8FNQ - chains A and G of the 12 polymer chains in the assembly; structure by electron microscopy, 2.80 A resolution.

Chain A (and G):
Protein: Lamina-associated polypeptide 2, isoform alpha, Integrase chimera
Organism: Homo sapiens
Notes: EC 2.7.7.-, 3.1.-.-; chain G of this document is another copy of the same molecule, construct and numbering; everything in this record applies to it too
UniProt: chimeric construct of P42166, P12497: residues -53 to -3 from P42166 (LAP2A_HUMAN) positions 50-100 (UniProt number = residue number + 103); residues 1-288 from P12497 positions 1148-1435 (UniProt number = residue number + 1147)
Amino-acid sequence (364 residues; numbered -75 to 288; the number before each row is that of its first residue; numbers below 1 keep their minus sign (Gly-75 is residue -75)):
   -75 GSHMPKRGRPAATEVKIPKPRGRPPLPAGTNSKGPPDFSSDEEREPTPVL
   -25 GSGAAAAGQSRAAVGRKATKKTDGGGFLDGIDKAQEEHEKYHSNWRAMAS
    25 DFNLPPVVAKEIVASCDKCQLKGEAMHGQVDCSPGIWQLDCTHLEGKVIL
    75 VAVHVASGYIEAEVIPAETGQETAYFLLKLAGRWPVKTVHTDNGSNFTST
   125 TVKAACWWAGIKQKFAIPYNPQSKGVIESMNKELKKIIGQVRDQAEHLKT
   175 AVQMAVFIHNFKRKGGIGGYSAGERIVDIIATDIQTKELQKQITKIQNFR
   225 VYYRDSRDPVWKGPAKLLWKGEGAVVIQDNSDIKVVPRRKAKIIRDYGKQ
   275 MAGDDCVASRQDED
Unresolved in the structure: -75 to 0, 229-235, 269-288
Sequence notes: expression tag (-75 to -54); conflict Gln-17 (Arg86 in P42166); linker (-2 to 0); engineered mutation Lys138 (Glu1285 in P12497), Ala140 (Gly1287 in P12497), Lys148 (Gln1295 in P12497)
Bound ions: Zn2+: His12, His16, Cys40, Cys43; Mg2+ site 1: Asp64, Asp116 (together with OZ1); Mg2+ site 2: Asp64, Glu152 (together with OZ1)
Residues lining bound ligands: OZ1 (4-amino-N-[(2,4-difluorophenyl)methyl]-1-hydroxy-6-(6-hydroxyhexyl)-2-oxo-1,2-dihydro-1,8-naphthyridine-3-carboxamide): Asp64, Cys65, Asp116, Asn117, Gly118, Pro142, Tyr143, Pro145, Gln146, Lys148, Glu152
UniProt features mapped onto this chain:
  - modified residue: Thr-46 (Phosphothreonine), Ser-44 (Phosphoserine), Ser-37 (Phosphoserine), Ser-36 (Phosphoserine), Thr-29 (Phosphothreonine), Ser-24 (Phosphoserine), Arg-15 (Omega-N-methylarginine)
  - zinc finger: Asp3 to Gln44 (Integrase-type)
  - DNA-binding region: Phe223 to Asp270 (Integrase-type)
  - binding site (Zn(2+)): His12, His16, Cys40, Cys43
  - binding site (Mg(2+)): Asp64, Asp116, Glu152
What the authors report for this chain:
  - binding site for OZ1: Asn117, Gly118, Pro142, Tyr143
  - conformationally variable residues: Tyr143
  - catalytic residues: Glu152 (citing earlier work)
  - mutagenesis - G140A (3- to 5-fold), Q148K (5- to 10-fold): decreased catalytic activity
  - mutagenesis - E138K: unchanged catalytic activity
  - mutagenesis - Q148K: decreased growth
  - mutagenesis - E138K/G140A/Q148K (1.0 kcal/mol): decreased binding to DTG (from molecular simulation)

Interface between chain A and chain G:
Residue-residue contacts (48):
  Glu11(A) - Lys186(G)  salt bridge
  Glu13(A) - Gln168(G)
  Lys14(A) - Gln168(G)  hydrogen bond (backbone-side chain)
  Tyr15(A) - Phe181(G)  hydrophobic
  Tyr15(A) - Ile182(G)
  Tyr15(A) - Lys186(G)
  Tyr15(A) - Arg187(G)
  His16(A) - Gln164(G)
  His16(A) - Arg187(G)  hydrogen bond (backbone-side chain)
  Ser17(A) - Lys186(G)
  Ser17(A) - Arg187(G)
  Asn18(A) - Lys186(G)
  Asn18(A) - Arg187(G)
  Asn18(A) - Lys188(G)  hydrogen bond (side chain-backbone)
  Arg20(A) - Lys188(G)
  Ala21(A) - Lys186(G)
  Ala21(A) - Lys188(G)
  Ser24(A) - Lys188(G)
  Asp25(A) - Lys188(G)
  Lys42(A) - Gln164(G)  hydrogen bond (backbone-side chain)
  Lys42(A) - Asp167(G)  salt bridge
  Cys43(A) - Gln164(G)  hydrogen bond
  Leu45(A) - Lys160(G)
  Leu45(A) - Gln164(G)
  Lys160(A) - Leu45(G)
  Gln164(A) - His16(G)
  Gln164(A) - Lys42(G)  hydrogen bond (side chain-backbone)
  Gln164(A) - Cys43(G)  hydrogen bond
  Gln164(A) - Leu45(G)
  Asp167(A) - Lys42(G)  salt bridge
  Gln168(A) - Glu13(G)
  Gln168(A) - Lys14(G)  hydrogen bond (side chain-backbone)
  Phe181(A) - Tyr15(G)  hydrophobic
  Ile182(A) - Tyr15(G)
  Lys186(A) - Glu11(G)  salt bridge
  Lys186(A) - Tyr15(G)
  Lys186(A) - Ser17(G)
  Lys186(A) - Asn18(G)
  Lys186(A) - Ala21(G)
  Arg187(A) - Tyr15(G)
  Arg187(A) - His16(G)  hydrogen bond (side chain-backbone)
  Arg187(A) - Ser17(G)
  Arg187(A) - Asn18(G)
  Lys188(A) - Asn18(G)  hydrogen bond (backbone-side chain)
  Lys188(A) - Arg20(G)
  Lys188(A) - Ala21(G)
  Lys188(A) - Ser24(G)
  Lys188(A) - Asp25(G)
Interface residues without a listed pair, chain A (24 interface residues in all): Val165
Interface residues without a listed pair, chain G (24 interface residues in all): Val165

Summary:
Chain A and chain G each contribute 24 residues to their interface, with 10 hydrogen bonds and 4 salt bridges.
Polar pairs include Glu11(A)-Lys186(G), Lys42(A)-Asp167(G) and Lys14(A)-Gln168(G). Chain A binds compound OZ1.
From the paper: the catalytic residue Glu152(A); G140A and Q148K of chain A reduce catalytic activity; 4
substitutions were tested in all.
Both chains are Lamina-associated polypeptide 2, isoform alpha, Integrase chimera (Homo sapiens). Entry 8FNQ
(Structure of E138K/G140A/Q148K HIV-1 intasome with 4d bound) was determined by electron microscopy, deposited
together with 8FND, 8FNG, 8FNH, 8FNJ, 8FNL, 8FNM, 8FNO and 8FNP.
